PDB entry 5L6K | X-ray diffraction, 1.70 A resolution | chains C and E of the 6 polymer chains in the assembly

Chain C:
Molecule: Aromatic foldamer
Sequence (6 residues; numbered 301 to 306; the number before each row is that of its first residue):
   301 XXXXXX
Modified positions: 4SO (4-sulfamoylbenzoic acid) at position 301, A1IJ4 (4-[3-(aminomethyl)phenoxy]butylcarbamic acid) at position 302, QUJ (8-azanyl-4-(2-methylpropoxy)quinoline-2-carboxylic acid) at position 303, QUK (8-azanyl-4-(3-azanylpropoxy)quinoline-2-carboxylic acid) at position 304, QVS (8-azanyl-4-oxidanyl-quinoline-2-carboxylic acid) at position 305, QVE (8-azanyl-4-(2-hydroxy-2-oxoethyloxy)quinoline-2-carboxylic acid) at position 306
Bound ions: Zn2+: 4SO_301 (shared with 3 residues of chain A)

Chain E:
Molecule: Aromatic foldamer
Sequence (5 residues; row label = number of the first residue in the row):
     1 XXXXX
Modified positions: VKC ((2-hydroxyethoxy)acetic acid) at position 1, QUJ (8-azanyl-4-(2-methylpropoxy)quinoline-2-carboxylic acid) at position 2, QVS (8-azanyl-4-oxidanyl-quinoline-2-carboxylic acid) at position 3, QVS (8-azanyl-4-oxidanyl-quinoline-2-carboxylic acid) at position 4, QVE (8-azanyl-4-(2-hydroxy-2-oxoethyloxy)quinoline-2-carboxylic acid) at position 5

How chain C and chain E interact:
Pairs across the interface (7; chain C residue first):
  A1IJ4_302(C) - QUJ_2(E)
  A1IJ4_302(C) - QVE_5(E)
  QUJ_303(C) - VKC_1(E)
  QUJ_303(C) - QUJ_2(E)  hydrogen bond (backbone-backbone)
  QUK_304(C) - QUJ_2(E)
  QUK_304(C) - QVS_3(E)
  QVE_306(C) - VKC_1(E)
Other interface residues (no listed pair), chain C (5 interface residues in all): QVS_305

Overview:
The interface between chain C and chain E involves 5 residues on one side and 4 on the other; the contacts
include 1 hydrogen bond. Its one hydrogen bond, QUJ_303(C)-QUJ_2(E), is backbone to backbone.
Here chain C is Aromatic foldamer and chain E is Aromatic foldamer. Entry 5L6K (Crystal Structure of Human
Carbonic Anhydrase II in Complex with a Quinoline Oligoamide Foldamer) was determined by X-ray diffraction
together with 5LVS and 5L3O from the same study.
